Entry 6QM7 (electron microscopy, 2.80 A resolution); this record covers chains J and Z of the 28 polymer chains in the assembly.

== Chain J ==
Name: Proteasome beta3 chain
Organism: Leishmania tarentolae
Sequence (205 residues; each row starts with the number of its first residue):
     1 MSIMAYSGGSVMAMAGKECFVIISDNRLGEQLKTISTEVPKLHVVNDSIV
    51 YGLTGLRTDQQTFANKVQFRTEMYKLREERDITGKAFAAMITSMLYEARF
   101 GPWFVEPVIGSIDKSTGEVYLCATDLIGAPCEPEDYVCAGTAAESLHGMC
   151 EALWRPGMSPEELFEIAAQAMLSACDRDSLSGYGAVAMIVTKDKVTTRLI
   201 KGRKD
Disordered / not traced: 1

== Chain Z ==
Name: Proteasome beta5 chain
Organism: Leishmania tarentolae
Sequence (302 residues; numbered 1 to 302; the number before each row is that of its first residue):
     1 MFADFEAVTSSNFTLDDCPRVGPFTYHNMDEDTLEEPLSLCSYRRAPQQT
    51 DERSPASCDAVTADPLDSSRYLHGENRCWTLKVSCPVPRAIPKLDMKKGT
   101 TTLAFRFNGGIIVAVDSRASTGQYIASQTVMKVLEINDYLLGTLAGGAAD
   151 CQYWERVLGMECRLWELRNGSRITVAAASKILANITYAYRNHGLSMGTMV
   201 AGWDQFGPSLYYVDDKGSRVKQDLFSVGSGSIYAYGVLDTGYRKDLSVED
   251 ACDLARRSIFHATYRDGASGGIVTVYHVHEKGWTKISRDDQTKLYHRYFP
   301 SQ
Disordered / not traced: 1-99, 302
From the paper describing this entry:
  - catalytic residues: Thr100
  - binding site for the ligand J6E: Ser195, Gly197, Tyr212, Asp214, Asp215, Val227, Gly228, Ser229, Ser231, Tyr235

== Chain J / chain Z interface ==
Residue-residue contacts (48):
  Ala5(J) with Gln123(Z)
  Leu32(J) with Gly122(Z); Arg265(Z); Asp266(Z); Gly267(Z), hydrogen bond (backbone-backbone); Ala268(Z), hydrophobic
  Lys33(J) with Tyr233(Z); Arg265(Z)
  Thr34(J) with Tyr233(Z); Arg265(Z), hydrogen bond (backbone-side chain)
  Ile35(J) with Arg265(Z), hydrogen bond (backbone-side chain)
  Thr37(J) with Tyr264(Z), hydrogen bond
  Thr141(J) with Gln123(Z)
  Ser145(J) with Tyr124(Z)
  Asp176(J) with Ile125(Z); Gln128(Z)
  Arg177(J) with Tyr124(Z); Ile125(Z), hydrogen bond (side chain-backbone); Ala126(Z), hydrogen bond (side chain-backbone); Ser127(Z)
  Asp178(J) with Gln123(Z); Ile125(Z)
  Ser179(J) with Ser120(Z), hydrogen bond; Gly122(Z); Gln123(Z), hydrogen bond (backbone-backbone); Ile125(Z); Gly267(Z), hydrogen bond (side chain-backbone)
  Leu180(J) with Gly122(Z); Gln123(Z)
  Tyr183(J) with Tyr264(Z), hydrogen bond (side chain-backbone)
  Lys201(J) with Thr292(Z); His296(Z)
  Arg203(J) with Asp290(Z), salt bridge; Gln291(Z); Thr292(Z), hydrogen bond
  Lys204(J) with Thr263(Z); Tyr264(Z); Gln291(Z), hydrogen bond (backbone-side chain); Thr292(Z), hydrogen bond (backbone-side chain); Tyr295(Z)
  Asp205(J) with Arg118(Z), salt bridge; Gln128(Z), hydrogen bond; Thr263(Z); Asp266(Z); Ser269(Z); Gly270(Z); Gly271(Z), hydrogen bond (side chain-backbone); Gln291(Z), hydrogen bond
Interface residues without a listed pair, chain J (20 interface residues in all): Ser36, Gly202

== In short ==
20 residues of chain J face 24 of chain Z across their interface; the contacts include 16 hydrogen bonds and 2
salt bridges. Polar pairs include Arg203(J)-Asp290(Z), Asp205(J)-Arg118(Z) and Thr34(J)-Arg265(Z). The paper
reports the catalytic residue Thr100(Z); a binding site for the ligand J6E at Ser195(Z), Gly197(Z) and
Tyr212(Z) among others.
Chain J is Proteasome beta3 chain and chain Z is Proteasome beta5 chain, both from Leishmania tarentolae; the
structure, Leishmania tarentolae proteasome 20S subunit complexed with GSK3494245, was determined by electron
microscopy, deposited together with 6QM8.
